1BDH - chains B and A; structure by X-ray diffraction, 2.70 A resolution.

[Chain B]
Molecule: 17-nt DNA strand
Sequence (17 nucleotides; each row starts with the number of its first residue):
   699 TACGCAAACG TTTGCGT

[Chain A]
Molecule: Protein (purine repressor)
Source organism: Escherichia coli
Reference sequence: P0ACP7 (PURR_ECOLI); residues 2-341 here correspond to UniProt positions 1-340 (UniProt number = residue number - 1)
Chain sequence (340 residues; numbered 2 to 341; the number before each row is that of its first residue):
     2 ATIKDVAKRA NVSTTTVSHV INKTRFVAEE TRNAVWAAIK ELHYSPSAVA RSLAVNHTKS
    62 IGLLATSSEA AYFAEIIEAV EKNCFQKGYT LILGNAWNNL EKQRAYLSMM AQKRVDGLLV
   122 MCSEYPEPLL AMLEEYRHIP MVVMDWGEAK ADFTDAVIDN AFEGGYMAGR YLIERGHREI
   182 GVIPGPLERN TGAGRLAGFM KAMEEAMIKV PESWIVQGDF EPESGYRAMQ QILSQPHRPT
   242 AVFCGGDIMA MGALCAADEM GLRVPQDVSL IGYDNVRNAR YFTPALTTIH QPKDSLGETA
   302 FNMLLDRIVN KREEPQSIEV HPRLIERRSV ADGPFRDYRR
Unresolved in the structure: 2, 341
Construct notes: engineered mutation Ala-55 (Lys54 in P0ACP7)
Small-molecule neighbours: hypoxanthine (HPA): Ala-71, Tyr-73, Phe-74, Ser-124, Arg-190, Thr-192, Arg-196, Phe-221, Asp-275

[Chain B / chain A interface]
Contacting residue pairs (17; chain B residue first):
  DA700(B) / Ala-29(A)  phosphate contact
  DC701(B) / Thr-17(A)  sugar contact
  DC701(B) / Arg-26(A)  base contact
  DC701(B) / Phe-27(A)  phosphate contact
  DC701(B) / Val-28(A)  phosphate contact
  DC701(B) / Ala-29(A)  hydrogen bond to the phosphate
  DC701(B) / Thr-32(A)  hydrogen bond to the phosphate
  DG702(B) / Val-13(A)  phosphate contact
  DG702(B) / Ser-14(A)  hydrogen bond to the phosphate
  DG702(B) / Thr-16(A)  base contact
  DG702(B) / Thr-17(A)  hydrogen bond to the phosphate
  DG702(B) / Arg-26(A)  hydrogen bond to the base
  DC703(B) / Thr-16(A)  hydrogen bond to the base
  DA704(B) / Thr-16(A)  hydrogen bond to the base
  DC707(B) / Leu-54(A)  base contact
  DC707(B) / Ala-55(A)  hydrogen bond to the base
  DG708(B) / Leu-54(A)  sugar contact
Also at the interface, not in a pair above, chain B (8 interface residues in all): DT709
Also at the interface, not in a pair above, chain A (13 interface residues in all): Asn-12, Arg-115

[Overview]
8 residues of chain B and 13 residues of chain A are in contact, with 8 hydrogen bonds. Among the polar pairs
are DG702(B)/Arg-26(A), DC703(B)/Thr-16(A) and DA704(B)/Thr-16(A). Chain A binds hypoxanthine.
Here chain B is a 17-nt DNA strand and chain A is Protein (purine repressor) (Escherichia coli). Entry 1BDH
(Purine repressor mutant-hypoxanthine-palindromic operator complex) was determined by X-ray diffraction.
